Entry 8P74 (electron microscopy, 2.20 A resolution); this record covers chains H and J of the 3 polymer chains in the assembly.

# Chain H
Protein: CDK-activating kinase assembly factor MAT1
Organism: Homo sapiens
UniProtKB: P51948 (MAT1_HUMAN), isoform P51948-1; residues 220-309 here = UniProt positions 220-309
Amino-acid sequence (93 residues; numbered 217 to 309; the number before each row is that of its first residue):
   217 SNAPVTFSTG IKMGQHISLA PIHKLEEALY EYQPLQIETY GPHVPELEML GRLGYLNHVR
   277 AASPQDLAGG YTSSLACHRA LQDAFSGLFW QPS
Unresolved in the structure: 217-243, 309
Differences from the reference sequence: expression tag (217-219)

# Chain J
Protein: Cyclin-dependent kinase 7
Organism: Homo sapiens
Notes: EC 2.7.11.22, 2.7.11.23
UniProtKB: P50613 (CDK7_HUMAN); numbering as in UniProt (aligned over 1-346)
Amino-acid sequence (349 residues; each row starts with the number of its first residue; numbers below 1 keep their minus sign (Ser-2 is residue -2)):
    -2 SNAMALDVKS RAKRYEKLDF LGEGQFATVY KARDKNTNQI VAIKKIKLGH RSEAKDGINR
    58 TALREIKLLQ ELSHPNIIGL LDAFGHKSNI SLVFDFMETD LEVIIKDNSL VLTPSHIKAY
   118 MLMTLQGLEY LHQHWILHRD LKPNNLLLDE NGVLKLADFG LAKSFGSPNR AYTHQVVTRW
   178 YRAPELLFGA RMYGVGVDMW AVGCILAELL LRVPFLPGDS DLDQLTRIFE TLGTPTEEQW
   238 PDMCSLPDYV TFKSFPGIPL HHIFSAAGDD LLDLIQGLFL FNPCARITAT QALKMKYFSN
   298 RPGPTPGCQL PRPNCPVETL KEQSNPALAI KRKRTEALEQ GGLPKKLIF
Unresolved in the structure: -2 to 9, 31-36, 43-51, 311-346
Differences from the reference sequence: expression tag (-2 to 0)
Residues lining bound ligands: ICEC0880 (X3Z; (2S,3S)-3-[[7-[(2-bromophenyl)methylamino]-3-propan-2-yl-pyrazolo[1,5-a]pyrimidin-5-yl]amino]butane-1,2,4-triol): Leu18, Gly19, Glu20, Gly21, Val26, Ala39, Lys41, Ile75, Phe91, Asp92, Phe93, Met94, Glu95, Thr96, Asp97, Leu144
UniProt features mapped onto this chain:
  - active site: Asp137 (Proton acceptor)
  - binding site (ATP): Leu18 to Val26, Lys41
  - modified residue: Ala2 (N-acetylalanine), Ser7 (Phosphoserine), Ser164 (Phosphoserine), Thr170 (Phosphothreonine), Ser321 (Phosphoserine)
  - mutagenesis: Lys41 (K41A: Total loss of activity; K41M: No effect on interaction with HINT1), Phe91 (F91G: Enhanced capacity to bind ATP analogs), Ser164 (S164A: No mitotic repression of transcriptional activity of the reconstituted TFIIH complex), Thr170 (T170A: Total loss of activity. Total loss of transcriptional activity of the reconstituted TFIIH complex; T170E: No effect on interaction with HINT1)
What the authors report for this chain:
  - binding site for ICEC0880: Met94

# Chain H / chain J interface
Residue-residue contacts - 51 pairs, chain H then chain J:
  Leu245(H) - Ser296(J)
  Leu245(H) - Asn297(J)
  Leu245(H) - Arg298(J)
  Leu245(H) - Pro299(J)
  Leu245(H) - Gly300(J)
  Tyr246(H) - Leu119(J)  hydrophobic
  Tyr246(H) - Gln123(J)
  Tyr246(H) - Leu290(J)
  Tyr246(H) - Phe295(J)
  Tyr246(H) - Ser296(J)
  Tyr248(H) - Glu126(J)  hydrogen bond
  Tyr248(H) - Thr287(J)
  Tyr248(H) - Leu290(J)  hydrophobic
  Tyr248(H) - Lys291(J)
  Leu251(H) - Glu126(J)
  Leu251(H) - Tyr127(J)  hydrophobic
  Leu251(H) - Gln130(J)
  Ile253(H) - Tyr127(J)  hydrophobic
  Ile253(H) - His131(J)
  Arg276(H) - Asn166(J)
  Pro280(H) - Asp239(J)
  Pro280(H) - Ser242(J)  hydrogen bond (backbone-side chain)
  Gln281(H) - Ser242(J)
  Gln281(H) - Leu243(J)
  Gln281(H) - Pro244(J)
  Asp282(H) - Met189(J)
  Leu283(H) - Asp239(J)
  Leu283(H) - Cys281(J)
  Ala284(H) - Glu182(J)
  Ala284(H) - Trp237(J)  hydrogen bond (backbone-side chain)
  Ala284(H) - Asp239(J)
  Ala284(H) - Ser242(J)
  Ala284(H) - Leu243(J)  hydrophobic
  Ala284(H) - Pro280(J)
  Gly285(H) - Glu182(J)
  Gly285(H) - Ala187(J)
  Gly285(H) - Met189(J)
  Gly285(H) - Tyr190(J)
  Gly285(H) - Pro280(J)
  Gly286(H) - Pro280(J)
  Gly286(H) - Cys281(J)
  Tyr287(H) - Pro165(J)
  Tyr287(H) - Met189(J)
  Leu291(H) - Trp132(J)
  Ala292(H) - Gly163(J)
  Ala292(H) - Pro165(J)
  His294(H) - Trp132(J)
  Arg295(H) - Trp132(J)
  Arg295(H) - Phe162(J)
  Gln298(H) - Gln130(J)
  Gln298(H) - Trp132(J)
Interface residues without a listed pair, chain H (21 interface residues in all): Ala244, Thr288
Interface residues without a listed pair, chain J (35 interface residues in all): Ser164, Gly191, Met240, Pro301

# Overview
21 residues of chain H face 35 of chain J across their interface, with 3 hydrogen bonds. Among the polar pairs
are Tyr248(H)-Glu126(J), Pro280(H)-Ser242(J) and Ala284(H)-Trp237(J). Bound to chain J: ICEC0880. UniProt
lists active-site residue Asp137(J), 10 ATP-binding residues and 4 mutagenesis sites on chain J. From the
paper: a binding site for ICEC0880 at Met94(J).
Chain H is CDK-activating kinase assembly factor MAT1 and chain J is Cyclin-dependent kinase 7, both from Homo
sapiens; the structure, Cryo-EM structure of CAK in complex with inhibitor ICEC0880 (ring-up conformation),
was determined by electron microscopy together with 8ORM, 8P6V, 8P6W, 8P6X, 8P6Y, 8P6Z and 11 further entries
from the same study.
